6HA3 - chain A; structure by X-ray diffraction, 1.08 A resolution.

# Chain A
Name: Transketolase
From: Homo sapiens
Notes: EC 2.2.1.1
Reference sequence: P29401 (TKT_HUMAN); residue numbers follow UniProt; this construct covers 1-623
Sequence (637 residues; numbered 1 to 637; the number before each row is that of its first residue):
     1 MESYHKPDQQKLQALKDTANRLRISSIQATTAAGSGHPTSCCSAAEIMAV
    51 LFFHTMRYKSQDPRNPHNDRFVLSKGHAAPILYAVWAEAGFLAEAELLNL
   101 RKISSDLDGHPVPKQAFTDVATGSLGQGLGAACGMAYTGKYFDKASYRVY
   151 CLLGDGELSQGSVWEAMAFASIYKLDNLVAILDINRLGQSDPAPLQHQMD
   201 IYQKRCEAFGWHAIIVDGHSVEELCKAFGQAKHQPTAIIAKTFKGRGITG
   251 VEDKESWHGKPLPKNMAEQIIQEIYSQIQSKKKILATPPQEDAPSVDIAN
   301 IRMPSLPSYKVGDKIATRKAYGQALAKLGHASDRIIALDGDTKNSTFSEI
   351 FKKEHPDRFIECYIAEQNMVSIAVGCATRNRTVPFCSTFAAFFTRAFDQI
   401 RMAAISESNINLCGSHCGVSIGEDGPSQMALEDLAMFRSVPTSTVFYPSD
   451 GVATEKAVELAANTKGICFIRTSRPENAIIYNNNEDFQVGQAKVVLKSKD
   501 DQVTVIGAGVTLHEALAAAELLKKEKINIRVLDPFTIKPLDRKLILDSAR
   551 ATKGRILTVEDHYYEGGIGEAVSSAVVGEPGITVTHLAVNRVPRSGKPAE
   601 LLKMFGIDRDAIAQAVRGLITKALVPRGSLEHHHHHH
Unresolved in the structure: 1, 622-637
Sequence notes: engineered mutation Q160 (Glu in P29401); expression tag (624-637)
Bound ions: Ca2+: D155, N185, L187 (together with T6F); Mg2+: D155, N185, L187 (together with T6F); Na+: N411, A461, T464
Residues lining bound ligands:
  - : D155, G156, D183, N185, L187, G188, K244
  - T6F (2-C-{3-[(4-amino-2-methylpyrimidin-5-yl)methyl]-5-(2-{[(R)-hydroxy(phosphonooxy)phosphoryl]oxy}ethyl)-4-methyl-1,3-thiazol-3-ium-2-yl}-6-O-phosphono-D-glucitol): H37, S40, S43, K75, H77, H110, G123, S124, L125, G154, D155, G156, E157, Q160, D183, N185, L187, G188, Q189, K244, H258, R318, G340, D341, T342, S345, I364, E366, F389, F392, R395, D398, H416, D424, Q428, R474
UniProt features mapped onto this chain:
  - active site: E366 (Proton donor)
  - binding site (substrate): H37, H258, R318, S345, H416, D424, R474
  - binding site (thiamine diphosphate): S40, H77, G123 to L125, G156, N185, K244, H258, F392, Q428
  - binding site (Mg(2+)): D155, N185, L187
  - site (Important for catalytic activity): H37, H258
  - modified residue: M1 (N-acetylmethionine), S3 (Phosphoserine), K6 (N6-acetyllysine), K11 (N6-acetyllysine), S104 (Phosphoserine), K144 (N6-acetyllysine), K204 (N6-acetyllysine), K232 (N6-acetyllysine), K241 (N6-acetyllysine), K260 (N6-acetyllysine), Y275 (Phosphotyrosine), T287 (Phosphothreonine), S295 (Phosphoserine), S345 (Phosphoserine), K538 (N6-acetyllysine), K603 (N6-acetyllysine)
  - cross-link: K352 (Glycyl lysine isopeptide (Lys-Gly) (interchain with G-Cter in SUMO2))
  - natural variant: R318 (R318C: In SDDHD)
Reported in the primary citation:
  - mutagenesis - E160Q, T382Q: decreased catalytic activity
  - post-translational modification sites: T382 (citing earlier work)
  - binding site for T6F: D424 (proposed by the authors, not directly observed)
  - catalytic residues: E366 (citing earlier work)

# Overview
Ligands of chain A: compound T6F and compounds CA/MG. D155, N185 and L187 form the Ca2+ site. D155, N185 and
L187 coordinate Mg2+. Curated annotation (UniProt) lists active-site residue E366, 7 substrate-binding
residues, 11 thiamine diphosphate-binding residues and 3 Mg2+-binding residues. From the paper: the catalytic
residue E366; E160Q and T382Q reduce catalytic activity.
Chain A is Transketolase (Homo sapiens); the structure, Human transketolase variant E160Q in covalent complex
with donor ketose D-fructose-6-phosphate, was determined by X-ray diffraction, deposited together with 6RJB,
6RJC, 6HAD and 6HAF.
